Entry 7LKF (electron microscopy, 2.90 A resolution); this record covers chains H and L of the 3 polymer chains in the assembly.

# Chain H
Protein: 4G10 heavy chain
From: Mus musculus
Chain sequence (231 residues; numbered -4 to 226; the number before each row is that of its first residue; numbers below 1 keep their minus sign (Thr-4 is residue -4)):
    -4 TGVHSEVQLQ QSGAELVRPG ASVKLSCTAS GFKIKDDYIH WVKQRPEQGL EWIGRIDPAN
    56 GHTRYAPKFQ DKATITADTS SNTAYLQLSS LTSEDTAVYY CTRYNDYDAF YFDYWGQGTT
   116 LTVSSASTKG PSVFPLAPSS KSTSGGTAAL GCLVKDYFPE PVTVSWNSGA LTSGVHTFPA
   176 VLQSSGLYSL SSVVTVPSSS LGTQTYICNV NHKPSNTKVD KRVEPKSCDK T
Disordered / not traced: -4 to 0, 122-226
Cystine bridges: Cys22-Cys96

# Chain L
Protein: 4G10 light chain
From: Mus musculus
Chain sequence (214 residues; numbered 1 to 214; the number before each row is that of its first residue):
     1 DIQMTQTTSS LSASLGDRVT ISCRASQDIR NYLNWYQQKP DGTVKLLIYY TSRLHSGVPS
    61 RFSGSGSGTD YSLTISNLEQ EDIATYFCQQ TNTLPWTFGG GTKVEIKRTV AAPSVFIFPP
   121 SDEQLKSGTA SVVCLLNNFY PREAKVQWKV DNALQSGNSQ ESVTEQDSKD STYSLSSTLT
   181 LSKADYEKHK VYACEVTHQG LSSPVTKSFN RGEC
Disordered / not traced: 110-214
Cystine bridges: Cys23-Cys88

# Chain H / chain L interface
Pairs across the interface (26):
  Gln39(H) with Gln38(L), hydrogen bond; Phe87(L)
  Leu45(H) with Phe98(L)
  Trp47(H) with Pro95(L), hydrophobic; Trp96(L)
  Arg59(H) with Leu94(L)
  Tyr95(H) with Gln38(L), hydrogen bond; Gly42(L), hydrogen bond (side chain-backbone); Val44(L), hydrophobic
  Asp103(H) with Tyr32(L), hydrogen bond
  Ala104(H) with Thr91(L), hydrogen bond (backbone-side chain)
  Phe105(H) with Asn34(L); Thr91(L); Trp96(L), hydrophobic
  Tyr106(H) with Asn34(L); Tyr36(L); Leu46(L), hydrophobic; Tyr49(L), hydrophobic
  Phe107(H) with Tyr36(L), hydrogen bond (backbone-side chain); Leu46(L); Gln89(L); Trp96(L); Phe98(L), hydrophobic
  Asp108(H) with His55(L)
  Trp110(H) with Tyr36(L); Val44(L), hydrophobic
Interface residues without a listed pair, chain H (15 interface residues in all): Glu46, Tyr99, Gln112

# Overview
Chain H and chain L form an interface of 15 and 16 residues respectively; the contacts include 6 hydrogen
bonds. Polar contacts include Gln39(H)-Gln38(L), Tyr95(H)-Gln38(L) and Tyr95(H)-Gly42(L).
Chain H is 4G10 heavy chain and chain L is 4G10 light chain, both from Mus musculus; the structure, WT Chicken
Scap L1-L7 / Fab 4G10 complex focused refinement, was determined by electron microscopy (same publication as
7LKH).
